Entry 6UPX (X-ray diffraction, 3.40 A resolution); this record covers chains R and B of the 13 polymer chains in the assembly.

== Chain R ==
Molecule: 9-nt RNA strand
Sequence (9 nucleotides; numbered 1 to 9; the number before each row is that of its first residue):
     1 AUCGAGAGG
Metal / ion sites: Mg2+: G9 (shared with 2 residues of chain A)

== Chain B ==
Name: DNA-directed RNA polymerase II subunit RPB2
Organism: Saccharomyces cerevisiae (strain ATCC 204508 / S288c)
Notes: EC 2.7.7.6
Reference sequence: P08518 (RPB2_YEAST); numbering as in UniProt (aligned over 1-1224)
Sequence (1224 residues; row label = number of the first residue in the row):
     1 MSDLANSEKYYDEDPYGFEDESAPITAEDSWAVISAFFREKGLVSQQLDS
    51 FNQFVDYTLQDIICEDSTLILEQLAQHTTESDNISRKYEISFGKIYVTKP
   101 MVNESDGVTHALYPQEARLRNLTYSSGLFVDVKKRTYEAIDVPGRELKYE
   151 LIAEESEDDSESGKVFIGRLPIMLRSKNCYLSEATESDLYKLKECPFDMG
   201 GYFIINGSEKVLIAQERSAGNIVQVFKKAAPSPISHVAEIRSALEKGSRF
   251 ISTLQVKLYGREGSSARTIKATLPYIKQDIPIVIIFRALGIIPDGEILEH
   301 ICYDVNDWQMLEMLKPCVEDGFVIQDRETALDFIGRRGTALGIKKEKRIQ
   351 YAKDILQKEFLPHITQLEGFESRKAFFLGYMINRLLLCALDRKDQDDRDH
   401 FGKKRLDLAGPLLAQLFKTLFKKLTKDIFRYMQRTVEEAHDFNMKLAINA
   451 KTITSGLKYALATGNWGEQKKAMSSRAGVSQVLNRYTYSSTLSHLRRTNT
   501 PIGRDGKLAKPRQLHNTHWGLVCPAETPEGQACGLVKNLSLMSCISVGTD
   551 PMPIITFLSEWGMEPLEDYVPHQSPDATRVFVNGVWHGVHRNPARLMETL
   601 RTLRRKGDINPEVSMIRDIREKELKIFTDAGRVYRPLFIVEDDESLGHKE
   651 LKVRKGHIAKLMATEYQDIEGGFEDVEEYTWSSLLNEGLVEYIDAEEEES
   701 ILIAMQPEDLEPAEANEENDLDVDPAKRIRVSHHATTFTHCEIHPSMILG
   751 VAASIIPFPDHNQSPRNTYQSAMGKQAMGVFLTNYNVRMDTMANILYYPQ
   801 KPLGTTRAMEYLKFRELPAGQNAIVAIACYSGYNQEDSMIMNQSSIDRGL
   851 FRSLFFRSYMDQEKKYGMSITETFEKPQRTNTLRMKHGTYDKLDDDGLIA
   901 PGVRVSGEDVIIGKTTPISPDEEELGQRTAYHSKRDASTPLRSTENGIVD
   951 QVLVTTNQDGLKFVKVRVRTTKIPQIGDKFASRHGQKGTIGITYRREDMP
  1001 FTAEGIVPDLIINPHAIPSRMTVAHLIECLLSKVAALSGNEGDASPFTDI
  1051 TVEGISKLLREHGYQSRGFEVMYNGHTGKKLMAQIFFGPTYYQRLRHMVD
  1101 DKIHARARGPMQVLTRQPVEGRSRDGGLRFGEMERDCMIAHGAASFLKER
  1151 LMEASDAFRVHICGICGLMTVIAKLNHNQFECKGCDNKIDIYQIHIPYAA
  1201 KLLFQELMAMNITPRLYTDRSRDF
Not modelled in the structure: 1-19, 76-85, 139-161, 338-344, 439-445, 503-508, 644-646, 669-675, 715-720, 920-929, 1222-1224
Metal / ion sites: Zn2+: Cys-1163, Cys-1166, Cys-1182, Cys-1185

== How chain R and chain B interact ==
Residue-residue contacts (12):
  A1(R) / Gln-1112(B)  hydrogen bond to the phosphate
  A1(R) / Val-1113(B)  phosphate contact
  A5(R) / Gly-478(B)  sugar contact
  A5(R) / Gln-481(B)  phosphate contact
  G6(R) / Gln-481(B)  phosphate contact
  A7(R) / Gln-776(B)  hydrogen bond to the sugar
  A7(R) / His-1097(B)  sugar contact
  G8(R) / Gln-776(B)  sugar contact
  G8(R) / Lys-979(B)  hydrogen bond to the phosphate
  G8(R) / His-1097(B)  sugar contact
  G9(R) / Lys-979(B)  salt bridge to the phosphate
  G9(R) / Lys-987(B)  phosphate contact
Other interface residues (no listed pair), chain R (7 interface residues in all): G4
Other interface residues (no listed pair), chain B (13 interface residues in all): Asn-465, Pro-528, Gln-531, Ala-772, Leu-1114

== In short ==
Chain R and chain B form an interface of 7 and 13 residues respectively; the contacts include 3 hydrogen bonds
and 1 salt bridge. Among the polar pairs are A7(R)/Gln-776(B), A1(R)/Gln-1112(B) and G8(R)/Lys-979(B). The
Zn2+ site is built by Cys-1163(B), Cys-1166(B), Cys-1182(B) and Cys-1185(B).
Here chain R is a 9-nt RNA strand and chain B is DNA-directed RNA polymerase II subunit RPB2 (Saccharomyces
cerevisiae (strain ATCC 204508 / S288c)). Entry 6UPX (RNA polymerase II elongation complex with
5-guanidinohydantoin lesion in state 1) was determined by X-ray diffraction (same publication as 6UPY, 6UPZ,
6UQ0, 6UQ1, 6UQ2 and 6UQ3).
